PDB entry 6RUV | X-ray diffraction, 6.15 A resolution (low resolution: residue-level contacts below are approximate; hydrogen-bond / salt-bridge calls are withheld) | chains R and Y of the 14 polymer chains in the assembly

== Chain R ==
Name: Nanobody hFPNb1
Source organism: Lama glama
Notes: antibody fragment or engineered binder
Sequence (131 residues; each row starts with the number of its first residue):
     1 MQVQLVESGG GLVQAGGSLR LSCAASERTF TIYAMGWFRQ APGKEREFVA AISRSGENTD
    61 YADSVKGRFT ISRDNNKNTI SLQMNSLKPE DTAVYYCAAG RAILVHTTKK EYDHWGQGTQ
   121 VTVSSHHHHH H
Not modelled in the structure: 1, 126-131
Disulfide bonds: Cys23-Cys97

== Chain Y ==
Name: Properdin
Source organism: Homo sapiens
Reference sequence: P27918 (PROP_HUMAN); residue numbers follow UniProt; this construct covers 256-469
Sequence (221 residues; numbered 255 to 475; the number before each row is that of its first residue):
   255 GVAGGWGPWG PVSPCPVTCG LGQTMEQRTC NHPVPQHGGP FCAGDATRTH ICNTAVPCPV
   315 DGEWDSWGEW SPCIRRNMKS ISCQEIPGQQ SRGRTCRGRK FDGHRCAGQQ QDIRHCYSIQ
   375 HCPLKGSWSE WSTWGLCMPP CGPNPTRARQ RLCTPLLPKY PPTVSMVEGQ GEKNVTFWGR
   435 PLPRCEELQG QKLVVEEKRP CLHVPACKDP EEEELENLYF Q
Not modelled in the structure: 470-475
Differences from the reference sequence: expression tag (255, 470-475)
Disulfide bonds: Cys269-Cys306, Cys273-Cys312, Cys284-Cys296, Cys327-Cys370, Cys337-Cys376, Cys350-Cys360, Cys391-Cys455, Cys395-Cys461, Cys407-Cys439
Glycans and other covalent adducts: alpha-D-mannopyranose (MAN) linked to Trp260, Trp263, Trp321, Trp324, Trp382, Trp385, Trp388; glycan linked to Thr272; N-acetylglucosamine (NAG) linked to Asn428
Swiss-Prot annotation at these positions:
  - region: Arg351 to Arg359 (Interaction with Complement C3 beta chain)
  - glycosylation: Trp260 (C-linked (Man) tryptophan), Trp263 (C-linked (Man) tryptophan), Thr272 (O-linked (Fuc...) threonine), Trp321 (C-linked (Man) tryptophan), Trp324 (C-linked (Man) tryptophan), Trp382 (C-linked (Man) tryptophan), Trp385 (C-linked (Man) tryptophan), Trp388 (C-linked (Man) tryptophan), Asn428 (N-linked (GlcNAc...) (complex) asparagine)
  - natural variant: Gly298 (G298V: In PFD), Gln343 (Q343R: In PFD), Tyr414 (Y414D: In PFD)
  - mutagenesis: Leu275 (L275A: Inhibits oligomerization; when associated with A-47 and A-58), Arg329 (R329A: Significantly decreases Complement C3 beta chain binding), Arg330 (R330A: Slightly decreases Complement C3 beta chain binding), Arg351 (R351A: Decreases Complement C3 beta chain binding), Arg353 (R353A: Significantly decreases Complement C3 beta chain binding), Arg359 (R359A: Significantly decreases Complement C3 beta chain binding), Gln364 to Gln365 (Decreases Complement C3 beta chain binding), Leu456 (L456V: Inhibits oligomerization; when associated with A-47 and A-58)
From the paper describing this entry:
  - mutagenesis - R330A, R351A, R359A, Q364A, Q364A/Q365A, Q365A: decreased binding to Complement C3
  - mutagenesis - L275A, L456V: decreased expression
  - disease-associated variants - G298V, W321G, W321S, R346C: abolished expression (citing earlier work)
  - disease-associated variants - Q343R, Y414D: decreased binding to Complement C3
  - disease-associated variants - L456V: decreased expression

== Chain R / chain Y interface ==
Residue-residue contacts (23):
  Thr31(R) - Ser267(Y)
  Ile32(R) - Pro268(Y)
  Ile32(R) - Pro270(Y)
  Arg54(R) - Ser267(Y)
  Arg54(R) - Pro270(Y)
  Arg54(R) - Gln277(Y)
  Arg54(R) - Met279(Y)
  Arg54(R) - Gln281(Y)
  Ser55(R) - Met279(Y)
  Ser55(R) - Gln281(Y)
  Glu57(R) - Thr301(Y)
  Asn75(R) - Gln281(Y)
  Arg101(R) - Pro270(Y)
  Arg101(R) - Val271(Y)
  Ile103(R) - Leu275(Y)
  Ile103(R) - Gly276(Y)
  Ile103(R) - Gln277(Y)
  Leu104(R) - Gln277(Y)
  Val105(R) - Gln277(Y)
  Val105(R) - Met279(Y)
  Val105(R) - Thr303(Y)
  His106(R) - Thr301(Y)
  His106(R) - Thr303(Y)
Also at the interface, not in a pair above, chain R (14 interface residues in all): Arg28, Asn76, Ala102
Also at the interface, not in a pair above, chain Y (14 interface residues in all): Thr278, Thr283, Ala300

== In short ==
Chain R and chain Y each contribute 14 residues to their interface. From the paper: R330A, R351A and R359A of
chain Y, among others, reduce binding to Complement C3; G298V, W321G and W321S of chain Y, among others,
abolish expression; 14 substitutions were tested in all.
Here chain R is Nanobody hFPNb1 (Lama glama) and chain Y is Properdin (Homo sapiens). Entry 6RUV (Structure of
the SCIN stabilized C3bBb convertase bound to Properdin and a the non-inhibitory nanobody hFPNb1) was
determined by X-ray diffraction (same publication as 6RU5, 6RUR, 6RV6 and 6SEJ).
